7VAU - chains A and G of the 12 polymer chains in the assembly; structure by electron microscopy, 3.30 A resolution.

== Chain A ==
Molecule: V-type ATP synthase alpha chain
From: Thermus thermophilus HB8
Notes: EC 7.1.2.2
Reference sequence: Q56403 (VATA_THET8); residue numbers follow UniProt; this construct covers 1-578
Amino-acid sequence (578 residues; row label = number of the first residue in the row):
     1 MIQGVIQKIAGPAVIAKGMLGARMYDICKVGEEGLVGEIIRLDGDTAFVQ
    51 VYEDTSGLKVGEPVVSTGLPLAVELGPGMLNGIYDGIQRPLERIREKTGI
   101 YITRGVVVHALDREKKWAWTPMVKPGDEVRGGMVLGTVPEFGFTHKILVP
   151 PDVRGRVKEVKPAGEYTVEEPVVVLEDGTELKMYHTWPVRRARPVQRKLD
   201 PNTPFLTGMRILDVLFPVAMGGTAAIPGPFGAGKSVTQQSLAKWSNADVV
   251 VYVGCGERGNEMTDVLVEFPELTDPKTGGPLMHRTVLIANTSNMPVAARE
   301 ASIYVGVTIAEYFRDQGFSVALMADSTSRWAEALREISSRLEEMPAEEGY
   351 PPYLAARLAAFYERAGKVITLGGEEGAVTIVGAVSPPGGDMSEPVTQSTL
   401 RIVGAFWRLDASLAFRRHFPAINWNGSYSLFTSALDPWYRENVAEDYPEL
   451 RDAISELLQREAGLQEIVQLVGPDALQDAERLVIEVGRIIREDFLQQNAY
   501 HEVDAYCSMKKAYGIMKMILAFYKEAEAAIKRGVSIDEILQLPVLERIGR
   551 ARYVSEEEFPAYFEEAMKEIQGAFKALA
Differences from the reference sequence: conflict Ala232 (Ser in Q56403), Ser235 (Thr in Q56403)
Small-molecule neighbours: ADP (adenosine-5'-diphosphate): Pro229, Phe230, Gly231, Ala232, Gly233, Lys234, Ser235, Val236, Arg258, Glu261, Phe419, Pro420, Gln497, Asn498, Ala499, Tyr500

== Chain G ==
Molecule: V-type ATP synthase subunit D
From: Thermus thermophilus HB8
Reference sequence: O87880 (VATD_THET8); residues 1-223 here = UniProt positions 1-223
Amino-acid sequence (223 residues; each row starts with the number of its first residue):
     1 MSQVSPTRMNLLQRRGQLRLAQKGVDLLKKKRDALVAEFFGLVREAMEAR
    51 KALDQAAKEAYAALLLAQAFDGPEVVAGAALGVPPLEGVEAEVENVWGSK
   101 VPRLKATFPDGALLSPVGTPAYTLEASRAFRRYAEALIRVANTETRLKKI
   151 GEEIKKTTRRVNALEQVVIPGIRAQIRFIQQVLEQREREDTFRLKRIKGK
   201 IEAREAEEEGGRPNPQVEIGAGL
Disordered / not traced: 1-3, 210-223

== Interface between chain A and chain G ==
Contacting residue pairs (12; chain A residue first):
  Glu342(A) with Ile201(G); Arg204(G), salt bridge
  Met344(A) with Lys198(G)
  Pro345(A) with Leu194(G)
  Gly389(A) with Met9(G)
  Asp390(A) with Arg8(G); Met9(G), hydrogen bond (side chain-backbone)
  Ser392(A) with Arg8(G); Leu12(G)
  Glu466(A) with Leu20(G)
  Leu470(A) with Gly24(G); Arg160(G), hydrogen bond (backbone-side chain)
Other interface residues (no listed pair), chain A (9 interface residues in all): Ile467
Other interface residues (no listed pair), chain G (14 interface residues in all): Thr7, Leu27, Leu28, Leu164

== Summary ==
Chain A and chain G form an interface of 9 and 14 residues respectively; the contacts include 2 hydrogen bonds
and 1 salt bridge. Polar pairs include Glu342(A)-Arg204(G), Asp390(A)-Met9(G) and Leu470(A)-Arg160(G). Bound
to chain A: ADP.
Here chain A is V-type ATP synthase alpha chain and chain G is V-type ATP synthase subunit D, both from
Thermus thermophilus HB8. Entry 7VAU (V1EG of V/A-ATPase from Thermus thermophilus at low ATP concentration,
state2-2) was determined by electron microscopy (same publication as 7VAI, 7VAJ, 7VAK, 7VAL, 7VAM, 7VAN and 11
further entries).
